5L7Q - chains A and C of the 3 polymer chains in the assembly; structure by electron microscopy, 3.50 A resolution.

== Chain A ==
Name: VP1
Source organism: Deformed wing virus
Reference sequence: L0CTV4 (L0CTV4_9VIRU); residues 1-258 here correspond to UniProt positions 902-1159 (UniProt number = residue number + 901)
Sequence (258 residues; row label = number of the first residue in the row):
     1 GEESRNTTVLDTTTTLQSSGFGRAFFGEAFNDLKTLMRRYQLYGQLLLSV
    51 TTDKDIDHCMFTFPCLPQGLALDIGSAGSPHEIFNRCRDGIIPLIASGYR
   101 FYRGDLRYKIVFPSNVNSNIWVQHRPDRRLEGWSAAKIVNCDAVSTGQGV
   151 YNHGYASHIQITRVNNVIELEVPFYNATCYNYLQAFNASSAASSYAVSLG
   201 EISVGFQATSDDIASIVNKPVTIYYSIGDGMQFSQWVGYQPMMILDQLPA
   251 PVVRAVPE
Unresolved in the structure: 1, 254-258

== Chain C ==
Name: vp3
Source organism: Deformed wing virus
Reference sequence: Q7TG18 (Q7TG18_9VIRU); residues 1-416 here correspond to UniProt positions 486-901 (UniProt number = residue number + 485)
Sequence (416 residues; row label = number of the first residue in the row):
     1 DNPSYQQSPRHFVPTGMHSLALGTNLVEPLHALRLDAAGTTQHPVGCAPD
    51 EDMTVSSIASRYGLIRRVQWKKDHAKGSLLLQLDADPFVEQRIEGTNPIS
   101 LYWFAPVGVVSSMFMQWRGSLEYRFDIIASQFHTGRLIVGYVPGLTASLQ
   151 LQMDYMKLKSSSYVVFDLQESNSFTFEVPYVSYRPWWVRKYGGNYLPSST
   201 DAPSTLFMYVQVPLIPMEAVSDTIDINVYVRGGSSFEVCVPVQPSLGLNW
   251 NTDFILRNDEEYRAKTGYAPYYAGVWHSFNNSNSLVFRWGSASDQIAQWP
   301 TISVPRGELAFLRIKDGKQAAVGTQPWRTMVVWPSGHGYNIGIPTYNAER
   351 ARQLAQHLYGGGSLTDEKAKQLFVPANQQGPGKVSNGNPVWEVMRAPLAT
   401 QRAHIQDFEFIEAIPE
Unresolved in the structure: 1, 399-416
From the paper describing this entry:
  - catalytic residues: His-277, Ser-278, Asp-294 (proposed by the authors, not directly observed)

== Interface between chain A and chain C ==
Contacting residue pairs (189; chain A residue first):
  Glu-2(A) with Arg-124(C), hydrogen bond (backbone-side chain)
  Glu-3(A) with Arg-61(C); Tyr-62(C), hydrogen bond (side chain-backbone); Arg-124(C), hydrogen bond (backbone-side chain)
  Arg-5(A) with Tyr-62(C); Arg-124(C), hydrogen bond (backbone-side chain); Asp-126(C), salt bridge; Ser-173(C)
  Asn-6(A) with Tyr-62(C), hydrogen bond; Glu-122(C); Thr-175(C), hydrogen bond; Arg-231(C)
  Thr-7(A) with Ser-173(C)
  Thr-8(A) with Phe-174(C); Thr-175(C), hydrogen bond (backbone-backbone)
  Val-9(A) with Thr-175(C); Glu-177(C)
  Leu-10(A) with Val-164(C), hydrophobic; Phe-174(C), hydrophobic; Thr-175(C), hydrogen bond (backbone-backbone)
  Asp-11(A) with Glu-177(C)
  Thr-12(A) with Ser-162(C); Val-164(C)
  Thr-13(A) with Ser-120(C); Glu-177(C); Pro-179(C)
  Leu-16(A) with Arg-118(C); Gly-119(C); Tyr-180(C), hydrophobic
  Gln-17(A) with Arg-118(C), hydrogen bond (backbone-side chain)
  Ser-18(A) with Arg-118(C); Glu-237(C)
  Ser-19(A) with Arg-118(C); Trp-186(C); Glu-237(C), hydrogen bond (backbone-side chain)
  Gly-20(A) with Glu-237(C), hydrogen bond (backbone-side chain)
  Phe-21(A) with Val-55(C), hydrophobic; Glu-237(C), hydrogen bond (backbone-side chain); Val-238(C)
  Gly-22(A) with Trp-186(C)
  Phe-25(A) with Trp-186(C)
  Phe-26(A) with Gln-116(C); Trp-186(C); Cys-239(C), hydrophobic
  Phe-30(A) with Val-55(C); Cys-239(C); Pro-241(C)
  Asn-31(A) with Thr-54(C); Val-55(C), hydrogen bond (backbone-backbone); Ser-56(C), hydrogen bond (side chain-backbone)
  Lys-34(A) with Met-53(C)
  Thr-35(A) with Gly-23(C), hydrogen bond (side chain-backbone); Thr-24(C)
  Leu-36(A) with Phe-114(C), hydrophobic; Pro-241(C), hydrophobic
  Arg-38(A) with Gly-23(C), hydrogen bond (side chain-backbone); Thr-24(C)
  Arg-39(A) with Leu-20(C); Ala-21(C), hydrogen bond (side chain-backbone)
  Tyr-40(A) with Leu-20(C); Glu-28(C), hydrogen bond
  Leu-72(A) with Asn-251(C), hydrogen bond (backbone-side chain)
  Ile-74(A) with Asn-251(C); Asp-253(C); Ile-255(C), hydrophobic
  Gly-75(A) with Ile-255(C)
  Ser-76(A) with Ile-255(C)
  Ala-77(A) with Ile-255(C), hydrophobic; Arg-263(C)
  Gly-78(A) with Arg-263(C), hydrogen bond (backbone-side chain); Asn-388(C)
  Asn-85(A) with Phe-254(C); Ile-255(C), hydrogen bond (side chain-backbone)
  Arg-86(A) with Asn-194(C); Phe-254(C)
  Cys-87(A) with Gln-243(C)
  Arg-88(A) with Gly-247(C); Asn-251(C); Asp-253(C), hydrogen bond (side chain-backbone); Phe-254(C)
  Asp-89(A) with Gly-247(C); Leu-248(C), hydrogen bond (side chain-backbone)
  Ile-91(A) with Met-113(C), hydrophobic; Val-242(C); Pro-244(C)
  Leu-94(A) with Met-113(C), hydrophobic; Pro-244(C), hydrophobic; Leu-248(C), hydrophobic
  Ile-95(A) with Met-113(C), hydrophobic
  Ser-97(A) with Leu-248(C)
  Tyr-99(A) with Glu-51(C); Met-53(C)
  Arg-103(A) with Gln-42(C), hydrogen bond (side chain-backbone); His-43(C); Pro-44(C)
  Asp-105(A) with Arg-34(C), salt bridge; Thr-41(C)
  Arg-107(A) with Glu-28(C), salt bridge; Leu-30(C)
  Lys-109(A) with His-18(C)
  Val-111(A) with Met-17(C), hydrophobic
  His-124(A) with Leu-33(C)
  Ala-156(A) with Leu-33(C)
  His-158(A) with His-31(C), hydrogen bond
  Asn-165(A) with Gly-16(C)
  Val-167(A) with Gly-16(C); Met-17(C), hydrophobic
  Glu-169(A) with His-18(C), salt bridge; Pro-29(C); Leu-30(C); His-31(C), hydrogen bond (backbone-backbone)
  Leu-170(A) with Leu-30(C); His-31(C)
  Glu-171(A) with Leu-30(C); His-31(C), hydrogen bond (backbone-backbone); Ala-32(C); Leu-33(C), hydrogen bond (backbone-backbone)
  Pro-173(A) with Leu-33(C); Arg-34(C)
  Phe-174(A) with Thr-41(C)
  Tyr-175(A) with Arg-34(C); Leu-35(C)
  Cys-179(A) with Cys-47(C), hydrophobic
  Tyr-180(A) with Cys-47(C), hydrophobic
  Gln-184(A) with Trp-250(C)
  Ala-185(A) with Trp-250(C)
  Ala-214(A) with Gln-295(C)
  Asn-218(A) with Gly-267(C); Ala-269(C); Trp-289(C)
  Gly-230(A) with Thr-41(C); His-43(C)
  Gln-232(A) with His-43(C); Pro-49(C); Met-53(C)
  Phe-233(A) with Glu-51(C); Met-53(C)
  Ser-234(A) with Asp-50(C); Glu-51(C)
  Gln-235(A) with Asp-50(C), hydrogen bond (backbone-side chain)
  Trp-236(A) with Ile-58(C), hydrophobic; Arg-61(C)
  Tyr-239(A) with Ile-58(C); Trp-103(C); Pro-106(C), hydrophobic; Val-109(C), hydrophobic
  Gln-240(A) with Asn-249(C); Trp-250(C), hydrogen bond
  Pro-241(A) with Ile-93(C), hydrophobic; Leu-101(C), hydrophobic; Tyr-102(C); Trp-103(C), hydrophobic; Asn-249(C), hydrogen bond (backbone-backbone)
  Met-242(A) with Leu-101(C); Tyr-102(C), hydrogen bond (backbone-backbone); Phe-104(C), hydrophobic; Leu-246(C), hydrophobic; Gly-247(C); Leu-248(C), hydrophobic
  Met-243(A) with Ile-99(C), hydrophobic; Leu-101(C), hydrophobic; Leu-246(C); Gly-247(C), hydrogen bond (backbone-backbone); Leu-248(C)
  Ile-244(A) with Glu-90(C); Tyr-102(C), hydrophobic; Ser-245(C)
  Leu-245(A) with Asn-194(C); Gln-243(C); Pro-244(C); Ser-245(C), hydrogen bond (backbone-backbone); Leu-246(C)
  Asp-246(A) with Tyr-191(C); Gly-192(C); Gly-193(C); Asn-194(C); Tyr-195(C); Leu-196(C)
  Gln-247(A) with Ser-100(C); Tyr-102(C), hydrogen bond
  Leu-248(A) with Ile-99(C), hydrophobic; Asn-194(C); Phe-254(C), hydrophobic
  Pro-249(A) with Phe-254(C); Leu-256(C), hydrophobic
  Ala-250(A) with Leu-256(C)
  Pro-251(A) with Arg-257(C); Asn-258(C)
  Val-253(A) with Glu-260(C)
Other interface residues (no listed pair), chain A (101 interface residues in all): Ser-4, Leu-33, Leu-47, Gln-68, Ser-79, Pro-80, Gly-90, Pro-93, Gly-104, Trp-133, Ser-157, Leu-183, Val-217, Tyr-224, Val-252
Other interface residues (no listed pair), chain C (105 interface residues in all): Ser-19, Leu-22, Gly-46, Ser-60, Ser-112, Ser-171, Phe-176, Pro-185, Ser-199, Phe-236, Val-240, Thr-252, Ala-292

== Summary ==
The interface between chain A and chain C involves 101 residues on one side and 105 on the other, with 35
hydrogen bonds and 4 salt bridges. Among the polar pairs are Arg-5(A)/Asp-126(C), Asp-105(A)/Arg-34(C) and
Arg-107(A)/Glu-28(C). From the paper: catalytic residues His-277(C), Ser-278(C) and Asp-294(C).
Here chain A is VP1 and chain C is vp3, both from Deformed wing virus. Entry 5L7Q (Structure of deformed wing
virus, a honeybee pathogen) was determined by electron microscopy, deposited together with 5G52, 5L8Q, 5MUP,
5MV5 and 5MV6.
